PDB entry 7ZZQ | electron microscopy, 2.60 A resolution | chains H and S of the 30 polymer chains in the assembly

# Chain H
Name: Cellulose biosynthesis protein
Source organism: Komagataeibacter hansenii ATCC 23769
Reference sequence: Q76KJ6 (Q76KJ6_KOMHA); residues 2-156 here = UniProt positions 2-156
Chain sequence (158 residues; each row starts with the number of its first residue; numbers below 1 keep their minus sign (Met-1 is residue -1)):
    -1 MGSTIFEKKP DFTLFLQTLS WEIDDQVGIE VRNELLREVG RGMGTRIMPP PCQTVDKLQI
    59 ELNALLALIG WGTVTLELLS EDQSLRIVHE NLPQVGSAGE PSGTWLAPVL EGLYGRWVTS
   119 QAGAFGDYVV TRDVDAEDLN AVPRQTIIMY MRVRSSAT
Not modelled in the structure: -1 to 6, 133-138, 154-156
Construct notes: initiating methionine (-1); expression tag (0-1)

# Chain S
Name: BcsH fragment
Source organism: Komagataeibacter hansenii ATCC 23769
Reference sequence: D5QCK0 (D5QCK0_KOMHA); residues 293-353 here correspond to UniProt positions 285-345 (UniProt number = residue number - 8)
Chain sequence (89 residues; numbered 265 to 353; the number before each row is that of its first residue):
   265 MSYYHHHHHH DYDIPTTLEV LFQGPMGSTK TDTNSSQASR PGSPVASPDG SPTMAEVFMT
   325 LGGRATELLS PRPSLREALL RRRENEEES
Not modelled in the structure: 265-312, 328-336, 347-353
Construct notes: initiating methionine (265); expression tag (266-292)
From the paper describing this entry:
  - mutagenesis - L339D/L343D: abolished binding to Cellulose biosynthesis protein (chain H)

# Interface between chain H and chain S
Residue-residue contacts (9; chain H residue first):
  Asp23(H) with Arg346(S), salt bridge
  Gln24(H) with Leu343(S); Arg346(S)
  Val25(H) with Leu339(S), hydrophobic; Ala342(S), hydrophobic; Leu343(S), hydrophobic
  Val29(H) with Ser338(S); Leu339(S), hydrophobic
  Leu33(H) with Leu339(S), hydrophobic
Interface residues without a listed pair, chain S (6 interface residues in all): Pro337

# Summary
5 residues of chain H face 6 of chain S across their interface, with 1 salt bridge. The salt-bridged pair is
Asp23(H)-Arg346(S). From the paper: L339D/L343D of chain S abolish binding to Cellulose biosynthesis protein
(chain H).
Here chain H is Cellulose biosynthesis protein and chain S is BcsH fragment, both from Komagataeibacter
hansenii ATCC 23769. Entry 7ZZQ (BcsH-BcsD 'beads-on-a-string' filament, local refine) was determined by
electron microscopy (same publication as 7ZZY).
